PDB entry 9AVU | electron microscopy, 2.45 A resolution | chains C and B of the 5 polymer chains in the assembly

Chain C:
Protein: Acetylcholine receptor subunit alpha
From: Bos taurus
Reference sequence: P02709 (ACHA_BOVIN); numbering as in UniProt (aligned over 21-457)
Sequence (437 residues; each row starts with the number of its first residue):
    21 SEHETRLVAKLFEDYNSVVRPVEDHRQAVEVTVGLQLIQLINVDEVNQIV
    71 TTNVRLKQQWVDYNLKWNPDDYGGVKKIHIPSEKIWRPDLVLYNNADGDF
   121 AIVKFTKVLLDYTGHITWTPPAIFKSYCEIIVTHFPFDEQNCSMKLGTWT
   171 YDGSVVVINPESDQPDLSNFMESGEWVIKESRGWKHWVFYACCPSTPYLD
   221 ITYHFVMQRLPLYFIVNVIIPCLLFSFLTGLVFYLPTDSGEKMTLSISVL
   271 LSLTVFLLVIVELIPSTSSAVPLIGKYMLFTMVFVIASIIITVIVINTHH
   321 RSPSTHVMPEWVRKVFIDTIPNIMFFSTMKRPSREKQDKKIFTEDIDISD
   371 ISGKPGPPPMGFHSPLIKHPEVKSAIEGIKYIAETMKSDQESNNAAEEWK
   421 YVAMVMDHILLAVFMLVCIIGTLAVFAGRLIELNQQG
Not modelled in the structure: 350-386, 457
Curated features (UniProtKB/Swiss-Prot):
  - glycosylation: N161 (N-linked (GlcNAc...) asparagine)
Cystine bridges: C148-C162
Residues lining bound ligands: acetylcholine (ACH): Y113, W169, T170, Y210, C212, C213, Y218

Chain B:
Protein: Acetylcholine receptor subunit gamma
From: Bos taurus
Reference sequence: P13536 (ACHG_BOVIN); residues 23-519 here = UniProt positions 23-519
Sequence (497 residues; numbered 23 to 519; the number before each row is that of its first residue):
    23 RNQEERLLGDLMQGYNPHLRPAEHDSDVVNVSLKLTLTNLISLNEREEAL
    73 TTNVWIEMQWCDYRLRWDPRDYGGLWVLRVPSTMVWRPDIVLENNVDGVF
   123 EVALYCNVLVSPDGCVYWLPPAIFRSSCPVSVTFFPFDWQNCSLIFQSQT
   173 YSTNEINLQLSQEDGQTIEWIFIDPEAFTENGEWAIRHRPAKMLLDEAAP
   223 AEEAGHQKVVFYLLIQRKPLFYVINIIAPCVLISSVAILIYFLPAKAGGQ
   273 KCTVAINVLLAQTVFLFLVAKKVPETSQAVPLISKYLTFLLVVTILIVVN
   323 AVVVLNVSLRSPHTHSMARGVRKVFLRLLPQLLRMHVRPLAPVAVQDAHP
   373 RLQNGSSSGWPITAGEEVALCLPRSELLFRQRQRNGLVRAALEKLEKGPE
   423 SGQSPEWCGSLKQAAPAIQACVEACNLIARARHQQTHFDSGNKEWFLVGR
   473 VLDRVCFLAMLSLFVCGTAGIFLMAHYNRVPALPFPGDPRSYLPSSD
Not modelled in the structure: 355-437, 519
Curated features (UniProtKB/Swiss-Prot):
  - glycosylation (N-linked (GlcNAc...) asparagine): N52, N163
Cystine bridges: C83-C137, C150-C164
Covalent attachments: N-acetylglucosamine (NAG) linked to N52, N163
Residues lining bound ligands: acetylcholine (ACH): W77, L131, Y139, L141

Chain C / chain B interface:
Residue-residue contacts (92; chain C residue first):
  S21(C) - R42(B)
  S21(C) - A44(B)  hydrogen bond (side chain-backbone)
  S21(C) - Y85(B)  hydrogen bond (backbone-side chain)
  E24(C) - L41(B)
  T25(C) - L41(B)
  Q59(C) - S149(B)
  I61(C) - V118(B)
  R75(C) - E115(B)  salt bridge
  R75(C) - F122(B)
  G94(C) - D47(B)
  V95(C) - D47(B)
  K97(C) - E177(B)
  K97(C) - E224(B)
  H99(C) - T172(B)
  H99(C) - Y173(B)
  H99(C) - E177(B)  salt bridge
  P101(C) - H40(B)
  K124(C) - G120(B)
  K124(C) - F122(B)
  T126(C) - Q171(B)
  K127(C) - H40(B)  hydrogen bond
  K127(C) - T172(B)
  P141(C) - F122(B)  hydrophobic
  P141(C) - Q171(B)
  G194(C) - T298(B)
  G194(C) - S299(B)  hydrogen bond (backbone-backbone)
  E195(C) - E297(B)
  L230(C) - S299(B)
  L232(C) - S299(B)
  L232(C) - V302(B)  hydrophobic
  Y233(C) - R68(B)  hydrogen bond
  Y233(C) - A292(B)  hydrogen bond (side chain-backbone)
  Y233(C) - P296(B)
  Y233(C) - E297(B)
  Y233(C) - T298(B)
  V236(C) - V302(B)  hydrophobic
  N237(C) - L288(B)
  N237(C) - A292(B)
  I240(C) - T310(B)
  P241(C) - L288(B)  hydrophobic
  L244(C) - I317(B)  hydrophobic
  F245(C) - L281(B)  hydrophobic
  F245(C) - L282(B)  hydrophobic
  F245(C) - T285(B)
  F247(C) - I317(B)  hydrophobic
  F247(C) - V321(B)  hydrophobic
  L248(C) - I278(B)  hydrophobic
  L248(C) - L281(B)  hydrophobic
  L248(C) - I317(B)  hydrophobic
  L248(C) - V320(B)  hydrophobic
  L251(C) - V321(B)  hydrophobic
  L251(C) - V324(B)
  Y254(C) - V324(B)  hydrophobic
  Y254(C) - V325(B)  hydrophobic
  Y254(C) - N328(B)  hydrogen bond
  Y254(C) - R332(B)  hydrogen bond
  L255(C) - V324(B)
  L255(C) - L327(B)  hydrophobic
  P256(C) - L327(B)
  P256(C) - N328(B)
  P256(C) - L331(B)  hydrophobic
  D258(C) - A269(B)
  D258(C) - L331(B)
  S259(C) - A269(B)
  S259(C) - L331(B)
  E261(C) - Q272(B)
  E261(C) - K273(B)
  E261(C) - C274(B)  hydrogen bond (side chain-backbone)
  E261(C) - T275(B)  hydrogen bond (side chain-backbone)
  E261(C) - L327(B)
  L265(C) - I278(B)  hydrophobic
  S268(C) - I278(B)
  S272(C) - L282(B)
  F345(C) - H337(B)
  F346(C) - T336(B)
  F346(C) - H337(B)
  S347(C) - H335(B)
  S347(C) - T336(B)  hydrogen bond (backbone-backbone)
  M349(C) - H335(B)
  K388(C) - A439(B)
  I396(C) - C443(B)  hydrophobic
  I399(C) - A446(B)  hydrophobic
  K400(C) - A442(B)  hydrogen bond (side chain-backbone)
  K400(C) - C443(B)
  K400(C) - A446(B)
  A403(C) - A446(B)  hydrophobic
  A403(C) - L449(B)
  M406(C) - I450(B)  hydrophobic
  K407(C) - L449(B)
  Q410(C) - Q456(B)  hydrogen bond
  E417(C) - S333(B)
  M424(C) - T336(B)
Also at the interface, not in a pair above, chain C (61 interface residues in all): H23, V28, I143, M191, S193, P231, F234, T264, F276
Also at the interface, not in a pair above, chain B (67 interface residues in all): N38, E45, D111, N116, S174, G270, V295, Q300, A301, S306, L313, V314, A453

Summary:
The interface between chain C and chain B involves 61 residues on one side and 67 on the other, with 13
hydrogen bonds and 2 salt bridges. Among the polar pairs are R75(C)-E115(B), H99(C)-E177(B) and S21(C)-A44(B).
Chain C binds acetylcholine. Chain B binds acetylcholine.
Chain C is Acetylcholine receptor subunit alpha and chain B is Acetylcholine receptor subunit gamma, both from
Bos taurus; the structure, Bovine fetal muscle nAChR bound to ACh, was determined by electron microscopy
together with 9AVV, 9AWJ and 9AWK from the same study.
